Entry 9BLS (electron microscopy, 2.96 A resolution); this record covers chains B and C of the 4 polymer chains in the assembly.

Chain B (and C):
Molecule: GrpE protein homolog 1, mitochondrial
From: Homo sapiens
Notes: chain C of this document is another copy of the same molecule, construct and numbering; everything in this record applies to it too
UniProtKB: Q9HAV7 (GRPE1_HUMAN); numbering as in UniProt (aligned over 59-217)
Sequence (161 residues; numbered 59 to 219; the number before each row is that of its first residue):
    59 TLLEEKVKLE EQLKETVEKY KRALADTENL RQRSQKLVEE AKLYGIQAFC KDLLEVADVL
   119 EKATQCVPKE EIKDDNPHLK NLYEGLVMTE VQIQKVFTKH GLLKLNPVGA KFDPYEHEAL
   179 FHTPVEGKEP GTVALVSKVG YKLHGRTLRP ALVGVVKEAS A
Sequence notes: expression tag (218-219)
Curated features (UniProtKB/Swiss-Prot):
  - modified residue: Lys94 (N6-acetyllysine), Lys100 (N6-acetyllysine), Lys120 (N6-succinyllysine), Lys215 (N6-acetyllysine)
Reported in the primary citation:
  - mutagenesis - Y173A: unchanged binding to Stress-70 protein, mitochondrial

Chain B / chain C interface:
Contacting residue pairs (82; chain B residue first):
  Leu60(B) with Lys64(C)
  Leu61(B) with Leu60(C), hydrophobic
  Lys64(B) with Leu60(C), hydrogen bond (side chain-backbone); Glu63(C); Lys64(C); Leu67(C)
  Leu67(B) with Leu67(C), hydrophobic
  Glu68(B) with Leu67(C)
  Leu71(B) with Gln70(C); Leu71(C), hydrophobic; Thr74(C)
  Thr74(B) with Thr74(C); Tyr78(C)
  Val75(B) with Thr74(C)
  Lys77(B) with Tyr78(C)
  Tyr78(B) with Lys77(C); Tyr78(C); Ala81(C), hydrophobic
  Leu82(B) with Ala81(C), hydrophobic
  Thr85(B) with Thr85(C); Leu88(C)
  Leu88(B) with Thr85(C); Leu88(C), hydrophobic; Arg89(C)
  Arg89(B) with Leu88(C)
  Ser92(B) with Ser92(C), hydrogen bond
  Leu95(B) with Val96(C), hydrophobic
  Val96(B) with Val96(C), hydrophobic
  Ala99(B) with Val96(C), hydrophobic; Lys100(C)
  Lys100(B) with Ala99(C)
  Gly103(B) with Ile104(C)
  Ile104(B) with Gly103(C); Ile104(C), hydrophobic; Phe107(C), hydrophobic
  Ala106(B) with His158(C)
  Phe107(B) with Phe107(C), hydrophobic; Cys108(C), hydrophobic; Leu111(C), hydrophobic; Val154(C), hydrophobic; Phe155(C), hydrophobic; His158(C)
  Cys108(B) with Phe107(C), hydrophobic
  Asp110(B) with Val154(C); Lys157(C), salt bridge; His158(C), salt bridge
  Leu111(B) with Phe107(C), hydrophobic; Leu111(C), hydrophobic; Val154(C), hydrophobic
  Val114(B) with Ile151(C), hydrophobic
  Val117(B) with Thr147(C)
  Val125(B) with Leu140(C), hydrophobic
  Pro126(B) with His136(C)
  Glu129(B) with His136(C), salt bridge
  Asn134(B) with Asn134(C), hydrogen bond
  His136(B) with Pro126(C); Glu129(C), salt bridge; Leu137(C)
  Leu137(B) with His136(C); Leu140(C), hydrophobic
  Leu140(B) with Ala121(C); Thr122(C); Leu137(C), hydrophobic; Leu140(C), hydrophobic; Tyr141(C); Leu144(C), hydrophobic
  Gly143(B) with Val117(C); Ala121(C)
  Leu144(B) with Leu144(C), hydrophobic
  Met146(B) with Val117(C), hydrophobic
  Thr147(B) with Val114(C); Val117(C); Leu118(C)
  Gln150(B) with Glu113(C); Val114(C)
  Ile151(B) with Val114(C)
  Val154(B) with Asp110(C); Val114(C), hydrophobic
  Lys157(B) with Asp110(C), salt bridge
  His158(B) with Ala106(C), hydrogen bond (side chain-backbone); Phe107(C); Asp110(C), salt bridge
Other interface residues (no listed pair), chain B (51 interface residues in all): Ala81, Asp84, Arg91, Leu118, Ala121, Tyr141, Phe155
Other interface residues (no listed pair), chain C (48 interface residues in all): Leu82, Leu95, Val125, Gln150

In short:
Chain B and chain C form an interface of 51 and 48 residues respectively, with 4 hydrogen bonds and 6 salt
bridges. Among the polar pairs are Asp110(B)-Lys157(C), Asp110(B)-His158(C) and Glu129(B)-His136(C). The paper
reports that Y173A of chain B leaves binding to Stress-70 protein, mitochondrial unchanged.
Chain B and chain C are both GrpE protein homolog 1, mitochondrial (Homo sapiens); the structure, Structure of
the human mitochondrial Hsp70 (mortalin; R126W mutant) bound to nucleotide exchange factor GrpEL1 (WT), was
determined by electron microscopy together with 9BLT and 9BLU from the same study.
